Entry 8VGD (X-ray diffraction, 1.42 A resolution); this record covers chains B and P of the 3 polymer chains in the assembly.

# Chain B
Name: Biopolymer transport protein ExbD
Source organism: Escherichia coli
Notes: fragment: periplasmic domain
UniProtKB: A0A8S0FLD5 (A0A8S0FLD5_ECOLX); residues 59-141 here correspond to UniProt positions 65-147 (UniProt number = residue number + 6)
Chain sequence (83 residues; each row starts with the number of its first residue):
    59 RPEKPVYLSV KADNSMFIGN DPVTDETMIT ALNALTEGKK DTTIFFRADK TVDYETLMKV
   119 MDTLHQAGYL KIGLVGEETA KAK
Unresolved in the structure: 59-61, 134-141

# Chain P
Name: Gln-pro-ile-ser-val-thr-met-val-thr
Notes: fragment: D-box peptide
UniProtKB: P02929 (TONB_ECOLI); residues 55-63 here correspond to UniProt positions 43-51 (UniProt number = residue number - 12)
Chain sequence (9 residues; row label = number of the first residue in the row):
    55 QPISVTMVT

# How chain B and chain P interact
Residue-residue contacts - 12 pairs, chain B then chain P:
  F103(B) with P56(P), hydrophobic
  M116(B) with M61(P), hydrophobic
  M119(B) with M61(P)
  D120(B) with M61(P)
  H123(B) with M61(P)
  I130(B) with I57(P); S58(P); V59(P), hydrogen bond (backbone-backbone)
  G131(B) with I57(P)
  L132(B) with P56(P); I57(P), hydrogen bond (backbone-backbone); V59(P), hydrophobic
Also at the interface, not in a pair above, chain B (11 interface residues in all): Q124, L128, V133
Also at the interface, not in a pair above, chain P (7 interface residues in all): Q55, T63

# In short
The interface between chain B and chain P involves 11 residues on one side and 7 on the other, with 2 hydrogen
bonds. Backbone hydrogen bonds pair I130(B)-V59(P) and L132(B)-I57(P).
Here chain B is Biopolymer transport protein ExbD (Escherichia coli) and chain P is
Gln-pro-ile-ser-val-thr-met-val-thr. Entry 8VGD (Complex of ExbD with D-box peptide: Tetragonal form) was
determined by X-ray diffraction, deposited together with 8VGC.
